Entry 6USJ (electron microscopy, 10.50 A resolution (very low resolution: no residue pairs are listed; an interface is given only as per-side residue counts)); this record covers chains I and G of the 22 polymer chains in the assembly.

[Chain I]
Molecule: Widom 601 DNA
Source organism: synthetic construct
Sequence (165 nucleotides; row label = number of the first residue in the row; numbers below 1 keep their minus sign (DA-83 is residue -83)):
   -83 ATCCACAAGGCCTGGATGTATATATCTGACACGTGCCTGGAGACTAGGGA
   -33 GTAATCCCCTTGGCGGTTAAAACGCGGGGGACAGCGCGTACGTGCGTTTA
    17 AGCGGTGCTAGAGCTGTCTACGACCAATTGAGCGGCCTCGGCACCGGATT
    67 CTCAGGCCTGGCGAT
Unresolved in the structure: -83 to -82, 79-81

[Chain G]
Name: Histone H2A
Source organism: Homo sapiens
UniProtKB: Q08AJ9 (Q08AJ9_HUMAN); residues 0-129 here correspond to UniProt positions 1-130 (UniProt number = residue number + 1)
Amino-acid sequence (133 residues; each row starts with the number of its first residue; numbers below 1 keep their minus sign (Gly-3 is residue -3)):
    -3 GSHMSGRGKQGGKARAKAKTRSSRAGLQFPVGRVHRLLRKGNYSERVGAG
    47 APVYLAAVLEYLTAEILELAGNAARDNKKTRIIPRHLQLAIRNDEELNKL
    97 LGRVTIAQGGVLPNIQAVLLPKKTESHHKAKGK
Unresolved in the structure: -3 to 14, 119-129
Sequence notes: expression tag (-3 to -1)

[Interface between chain I and chain G]
At this resolution (10 A) residue pairs are not listed: 7 residues of chain I and 12 of chain G lie at the interface.

[In short]
7 residues of chain I and 12 residues of chain G are in contact.
Chain I is Widom 601 DNA (synthetic construct) and chain G is Histone H2A (Homo sapiens); the structure,
Structure of two nucleosomes bridged by human PARP2, was determined by electron microscopy.
